Entry 1UWL (X-ray diffraction, 1.76 A resolution); this record covers chains A and B.

[Chain A (and B)]
Molecule: Urocanate hydratase
Source organism: Pseudomonas putida
Notes: EC 4.2.1.49; chain B of this document is another copy of the same molecule, construct and numbering; everything in this record applies to it too
Reference sequence: P25080 (HUTU_PSEPU); residues 1-557 here correspond to UniProt positions 0-556 (UniProt number = residue number - 1)
Chain sequence (557 residues; each row starts with the number of its first residue):
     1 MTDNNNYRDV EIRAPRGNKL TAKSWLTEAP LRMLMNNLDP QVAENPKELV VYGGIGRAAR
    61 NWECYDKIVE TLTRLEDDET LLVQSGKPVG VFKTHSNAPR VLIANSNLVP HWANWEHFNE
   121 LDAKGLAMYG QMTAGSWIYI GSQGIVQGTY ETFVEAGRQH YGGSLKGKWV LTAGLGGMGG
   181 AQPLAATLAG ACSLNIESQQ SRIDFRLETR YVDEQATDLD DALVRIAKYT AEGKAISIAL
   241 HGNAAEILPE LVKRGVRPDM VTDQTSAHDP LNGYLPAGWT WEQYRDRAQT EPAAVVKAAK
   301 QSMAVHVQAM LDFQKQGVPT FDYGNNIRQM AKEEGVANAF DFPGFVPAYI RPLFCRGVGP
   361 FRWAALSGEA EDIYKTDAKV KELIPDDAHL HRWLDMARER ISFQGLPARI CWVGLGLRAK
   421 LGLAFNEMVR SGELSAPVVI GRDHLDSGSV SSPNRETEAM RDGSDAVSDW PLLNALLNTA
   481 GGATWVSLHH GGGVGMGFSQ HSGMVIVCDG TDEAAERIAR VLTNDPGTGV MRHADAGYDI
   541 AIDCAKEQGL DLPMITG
Unresolved in the structure: 1-4, 556-557 (chain B: 1-4, 555-557)
Construct notes: engineered mutation S198 (Cys197 in P25080); conflict N6 (Lys5 in P25080), S164 (Thr163 in P25080), L165 (Val164 in P25080), G167 (Ala166 in P25080)

[How chain A and chain B interact]
Contacting residue pairs (162; chain A residue first):
  E63(A) - M554(B)
  C64(A) - M554(B)  hydrophobic
  K67(A) - P553(B)
  K67(A) - M554(B)
  T71(A) - P553(B)
  R74(A) - D551(B)  salt bridge
  R74(A) - P553(B)
  L82(A) - M531(B)  hydrophobic
  V83(A) - L473(B)
  Q84(A) - V467(B)
  Q84(A) - D469(B)  hydrogen bond
  Q84(A) - W470(B)
  Q84(A) - L473(B)
  S85(A) - D469(B)  hydrogen bond
  K87(A) - D535(B)  salt bridge
  K87(A) - M554(B)
  P88(A) - P553(B)
  P88(A) - M554(B)
  V89(A) - W470(B)  hydrophobic
  V89(A) - M531(B)
  V89(A) - D535(B)
  V89(A) - L552(B)
  V89(A) - P553(B)
  G90(A) - M531(B)
  G90(A) - D551(B)
  G90(A) - P553(B)
  V91(A) - D551(B)  hydrogen bond (backbone-backbone)
  V91(A) - P553(B)  hydrophobic
  F92(A) - L477(B)  hydrophobic
  F92(A) - N524(B)
  F92(A) - M531(B)  hydrophobic
  K93(A) - R520(B)
  K93(A) - T523(B)
  K93(A) - N524(B)  hydrogen bond
  T94(A) - L477(B)
  T94(A) - A480(B)
  T94(A) - R520(B)
  H95(A) - H95(B)
  H95(A) - A480(B)  hydrogen bond (side chain-backbone)
  H95(A) - R520(B)
  A98(A) - A480(B)  hydrophobic
  L102(A) - L473(B)
  L102(A) - L476(B)  hydrophobic
  L102(A) - L477(B)  hydrophobic
  I103(A) - L473(B)
  A104(A) - D469(B)
  A104(A) - L473(B)  hydrophobic
  N105(A) - D469(B)
  S106(A) - D469(B)  hydrogen bond (backbone-side chain)
  N107(A) - A466(B)
  N107(A) - V467(B)
  N107(A) - S468(B)  hydrogen bond (backbone-backbone)
  N107(A) - D469(B)  hydrogen bond
  N107(A) - L472(B)
  L108(A) - A466(B)
  L108(A) - S468(B)  hydrogen bond (backbone-side chain)
  L108(A) - Q500(B)  hydrogen bond (backbone-side chain)
  V109(A) - S451(B)
  V109(A) - P453(B)
  V109(A) - A466(B)  hydrogen bond (backbone-backbone)
  V109(A) - S468(B)
  V109(A) - G497(B)
  V109(A) - F498(B)
  V109(A) - S499(B)
  V109(A) - Q500(B)
  P110(A) - P110(B)  hydrophobic
  P110(A) - A113(B)  hydrophobic
  P110(A) - H490(B)
  P110(A) - G497(B)
  P110(A) - Q500(B)
  H111(A) - Q329(B)
  H111(A) - G497(B)  hydrogen bond (backbone-backbone)
  H111(A) - F498(B)
  W112(A) - P453(B)  hydrophobic
  W112(A) - A466(B)  hydrophobic
  W112(A) - F498(B)  hydrophobic
  A113(A) - P110(B)  hydrophobic
  H117(A) - A466(B)
  L121(A) - G463(B)
  L126(A) - D462(B)
  Q329(A) - H111(B)
  S451(A) - V109(B)
  P453(A) - V109(B)
  P453(A) - W112(B)  hydrophobic
  D462(A) - K124(B)
  D462(A) - L126(B)
  G463(A) - L121(B)
  A466(A) - L108(B)
  A466(A) - V109(B)  hydrogen bond (backbone-backbone)
  A466(A) - W112(B)  hydrophobic
  A466(A) - H117(B)
  V467(A) - Q84(B)
  V467(A) - N107(B)
  S468(A) - N107(B)  hydrogen bond (backbone-backbone)
  S468(A) - L108(B)  hydrogen bond (side chain-backbone)
  S468(A) - V109(B)
  D469(A) - Q84(B)  hydrogen bond
  D469(A) - S85(B)  hydrogen bond
  D469(A) - A104(B)
  D469(A) - N105(B)  hydrogen bond (side chain-backbone)
  D469(A) - S106(B)  hydrogen bond (side chain-backbone)
  D469(A) - N107(B)  hydrogen bond
  W470(A) - Q84(B)
  W470(A) - V89(B)  hydrophobic
  L472(A) - N107(B)
  L472(A) - L488(B)  hydrophobic
  L473(A) - V83(B)
  L473(A) - Q84(B)
  L473(A) - L102(B)
  L473(A) - I103(B)
  L473(A) - A104(B)  hydrophobic
  A475(A) - L476(B)
  L476(A) - L102(B)  hydrophobic
  L476(A) - A475(B)
  L476(A) - L476(B)  hydrophobic
  L476(A) - T479(B)
  L476(A) - L488(B)  hydrophobic
  L477(A) - F92(B)  hydrophobic
  L477(A) - L102(B)
  T479(A) - L476(B)
  T479(A) - A480(B)
  A480(A) - T94(B)  hydrogen bond (backbone-side chain)
  A480(A) - H95(B)  hydrogen bond (backbone-side chain)
  A480(A) - A98(B)  hydrophobic
  A480(A) - T479(B)
  G481(A) - T94(B)
  H490(A) - P110(B)
  G497(A) - V109(B)
  G497(A) - P110(B)
  G497(A) - H111(B)  hydrogen bond (backbone-backbone)
  F498(A) - V109(B)
  F498(A) - H111(B)
  F498(A) - W112(B)  hydrophobic
  S499(A) - V109(B)
  Q500(A) - L108(B)
  Q500(A) - V109(B)
  Q500(A) - P110(B)
  Q500(A) - Q500(B)
  R520(A) - K93(B)
  R520(A) - T94(B)
  R520(A) - H95(B)
  N524(A) - F92(B)
  N524(A) - K93(B)  hydrogen bond
  M531(A) - L82(B)  hydrophobic
  M531(A) - V89(B)
  M531(A) - G90(B)
  M531(A) - F92(B)  hydrophobic
  D535(A) - K87(B)  salt bridge
  D535(A) - V89(B)
  D551(A) - R74(B)  salt bridge
  D551(A) - G90(B)
  D551(A) - V91(B)  hydrogen bond (backbone-backbone)
  L552(A) - V89(B)
  P553(A) - K67(B)  hydrogen bond (backbone-side chain)
  P553(A) - T71(B)
  P553(A) - P88(B)
  P553(A) - V89(B)
  P553(A) - G90(B)
  M554(A) - E63(B)
  M554(A) - K67(B)
  M554(A) - K87(B)
  M554(A) - P88(B)
Interface residues without a listed pair, chain A (77 interface residues in all): L81, P99, K124, E333, S452, N454, S464, L488, T523, G527, T528, L550
Interface residues without a listed pair, chain B (77 interface residues in all): C64, L81, P99, S452, N454, S464, G481, V486, G527, T528, L550

[In short]
The chain A/chain B interface involves 77 residues from each chain, with 26 hydrogen bonds and 4 salt bridges.
Polar pairs include R74(A)-D551(B), K87(A)-D535(B) and Q84(A)-D469(B).
Both chains are Urocanate hydratase (Pseudomonas putida). Entry 1UWL (1.76A Structure of Urocanate Hydratase
from Pseudomonas putida) was determined by X-ray diffraction, deposited together with 1UWK and 1W1U.
